Entry 3KL0 (X-ray diffraction, 1.64 A resolution); this record covers chain A.

[Chain A]
Name: Glucuronoxylanase xynC
Source organism: Bacillus subtilis
Notes: EC 3.2.1.136
Reference sequence: Q45070 (XYNC1_BACSU); residues 2-391 here correspond to UniProt positions 33-422 (UniProt number = residue number + 31)
Chain sequence (401 residues; numbered 1 to 401; the number before each row is that of its first residue):
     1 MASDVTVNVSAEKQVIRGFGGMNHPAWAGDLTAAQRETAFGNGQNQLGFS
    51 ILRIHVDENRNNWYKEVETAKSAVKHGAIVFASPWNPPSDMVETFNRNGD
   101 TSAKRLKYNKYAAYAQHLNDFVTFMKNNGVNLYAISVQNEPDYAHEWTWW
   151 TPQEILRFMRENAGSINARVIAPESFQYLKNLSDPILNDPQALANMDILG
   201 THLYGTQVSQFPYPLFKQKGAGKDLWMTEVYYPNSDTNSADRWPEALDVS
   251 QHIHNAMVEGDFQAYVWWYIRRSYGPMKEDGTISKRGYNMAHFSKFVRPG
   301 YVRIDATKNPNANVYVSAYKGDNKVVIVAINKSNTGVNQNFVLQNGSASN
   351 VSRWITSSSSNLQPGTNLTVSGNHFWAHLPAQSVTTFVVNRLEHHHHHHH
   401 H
Disordered / not traced: 1, 399-401
Differences from the reference sequence: expression tag (1, 392-401)
Residues lining bound ligands:
  - histidine (HIS): Glu140, Tyr143, Trp147, Phe176, Tyr204, Glu229, Tyr231, Trp268
  - malonic acid (MLA), molecule 1: Tyr231, Trp268, Tyr269, Arg272, Tyr274
  - malonic acid (MLA), molecule 2: Arg353, Thr366, Leu368, Ala377, His378
  - d(-)-tartaric acid (TAR): Lys13, Val258, Arg303, Ile304, Asp305, Ala306, Lys308
Swiss-Prot annotation at these positions:
  - active site: Glu140 (Proton donor), Glu229 (Nucleophile)
Reported in the primary citation:
  - contacts within the chain: Phe95-Arg97, Arg97-Trp149, Lys104-Trp149 (backbone contact)

[Summary]
Ligands of chain A: malonic acid, d(-)-tartaric acid and histidine. UniProt lists active-site residues Glu140
and Glu229. The paper reports contacts within the chain involving Phe95, Arg97 and Trp149 among others.
Chain A is Glucuronoxylanase xynC (Bacillus subtilis); the structure, Crystal structure of the glucuronoxylan
xylanohydrolase XynC from Bacillus subtilis, was determined by X-ray diffraction (same publication as 3KL3 and
3KL5).
